PDB entry 7DQ4 | electron microscopy, 3.80 A resolution | chains 2 and 3 of the 3 polymer chains in the assembly

[Chain 2]
Molecule: VP2
Source organism: Coxsackievirus B1
UniProt: A0A2S0RQC2 (A0A2S0RQC2_9ENTO); residues 1-263 here correspond to UniProt positions 70-332 (UniProt number = residue number + 69)
Amino-acid sequence (263 residues; each row starts with the number of its first residue):
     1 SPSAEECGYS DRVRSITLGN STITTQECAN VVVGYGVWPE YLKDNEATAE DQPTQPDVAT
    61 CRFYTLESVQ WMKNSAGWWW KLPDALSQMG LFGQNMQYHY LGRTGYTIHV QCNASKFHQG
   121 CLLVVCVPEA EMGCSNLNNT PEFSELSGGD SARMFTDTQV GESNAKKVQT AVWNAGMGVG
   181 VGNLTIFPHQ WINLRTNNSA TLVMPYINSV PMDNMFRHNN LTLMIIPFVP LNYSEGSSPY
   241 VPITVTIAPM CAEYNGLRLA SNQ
Not modelled in the structure: 1-13, 27-29, 43-50, 258-263

[Chain 3]
Molecule: VP3
Source organism: Coxsackievirus B1
UniProt: L7UV52 (L7UV52_9ENTO); residues 1-238 here correspond to UniProt positions 333-570 (UniProt number = residue number + 332)
Amino-acid sequence (238 residues; each row starts with the number of its first residue):
     1 GLPVMTTPGS TQFLTSDDFQ SPSAMPQFDV TPEMQIPGRV NNLMEIAEVD SVVPVNNTED
    61 NVSSLKAYQI PVQSNSDNGK QVFGFPLQPG ANNVLNRTLL GEILNYYTHW SGSIKLTFMF
   121 CGSAMATGKF LLAYSPPGAG VPKNRKDAML GTHVIWDVGL QSSCVLCVPW ISQTHYRYVV
   181 EDEYTAAGYV TCWYQTNIVV PADVQSSCDI LCFVSACNDF SVRMLKDTPF IRQDTFYQ
Not modelled in the structure: 173-185, 233-238

[Chain 2 / chain 3 interface]
Pairs across the interface (52):
  Tyr35(2) - Gly38(3)
  Val37(2) - Pro37(3)  hydrophobic
  Lys116(2) - Ser123(3)
  Lys116(2) - Ala124(3)
  Lys116(2) - Met125(3)
  Phe117(2) - Ala202(3)
  Phe117(2) - Asp203(3)
  Phe117(2) - Val204(3)  hydrophobic
  Gln119(2) - Gly122(3)
  Gln119(2) - Ser123(3)
  Gln119(2) - Ser207(3)
  Cys121(2) - Met119(3)  hydrophobic
  Cys121(2) - Cys121(3)  hydrophobic
  Val172(2) - Leu65(3)  hydrophobic
  Trp173(2) - Ser63(3)
  Trp173(2) - Ser64(3)
  Val181(2) - Leu65(3)  hydrophobic
  Val181(2) - Tyr68(3)  hydrophobic
  Gly182(2) - Ser51(3)  hydrogen bond (backbone-side chain)
  Gly182(2) - Val52(3)
  Gly182(2) - Tyr68(3)  hydrogen bond (backbone-side chain)
  Asn183(2) - Ser51(3)  hydrogen bond
  Asn183(2) - Arg97(3)
  Asn183(2) - Thr98(3)
  Asn183(2) - Leu99(3)
  Thr185(2) - Asp50(3)  hydrogen bond (side chain-backbone)
  Thr185(2) - Ser51(3)
  Ile186(2) - Ile46(3)  hydrophobic
  Ile186(2) - Leu99(3)  hydrophobic
  Trp191(2) - Phe213(3)  hydrophobic
  Asn193(2) - Phe120(3)
  Arg195(2) - Phe120(3)
  Arg195(2) - Gly122(3)
  Arg195(2) - Ser123(3)  hydrogen bond (side chain-backbone)
  Arg195(2) - Ala124(3)
  Arg195(2) - Ala126(3)
  Arg195(2) - Val158(3)  hydrogen bond (side chain-backbone)
  Arg195(2) - Gly159(3)
  Tyr206(2) - Pro37(3)
  Asn208(2) - Ile36(3)
  Ser209(2) - Met34(3)
  Pro227(2) - Leu65(3)
  Phe228(2) - Leu65(3)  hydrophobic
  Phe228(2) - Gln69(3)  hydrogen bond (backbone-side chain)
  Val229(2) - Cys121(3)  hydrophobic
  Val229(2) - Asp209(3)
  Val229(2) - Leu211(3)  hydrophobic
  Pro230(2) - Gln69(3)
  Asn232(2) - Ser207(3)
  Tyr233(2) - Gln205(3)  hydrogen bond (backbone-side chain)
  Ser234(2) - Asp203(3)
  Ser234(2) - Gln205(3)
Also at the interface, not in a pair above, chain 2 (36 interface residues in all): His118, Gly120, His189, Thr196, Pro205, Ile207, Val210, Pro211, Ile226, Glu235
Also at the interface, not in a pair above, chain 3 (37 interface residues in all): Val49, Ser162, Cys208

[In short]
The interface between chain 2 and chain 3 involves 36 residues on one side and 37 on the other, with 8
hydrogen bonds. Polar pairs include Gly182(2)-Ser51(3), Gly182(2)-Tyr68(3) and Asn183(2)-Ser51(3).
Here chain 2 is VP2 and chain 3 is VP3, both from Coxsackievirus B1. Entry 7DQ4 (Cryo-EM structure of CAR
triggered Coxsackievirus B1 A-particle) was determined by electron microscopy (same publication as 7DPF, 7DPG,
7DPZ and 7DQ1).
